2JK5 - chains B and C of the 3 polymer chains in the assembly; structure by X-ray diffraction, 2.40 A resolution.

# Chain B
Protein: Antibody fab fragment heavy chain
Organism: Mus musculus
Notes: antibody fragment or engineered binder
Sequence (212 residues; numbered 1 to 212; the number before each row is that of its first residue):
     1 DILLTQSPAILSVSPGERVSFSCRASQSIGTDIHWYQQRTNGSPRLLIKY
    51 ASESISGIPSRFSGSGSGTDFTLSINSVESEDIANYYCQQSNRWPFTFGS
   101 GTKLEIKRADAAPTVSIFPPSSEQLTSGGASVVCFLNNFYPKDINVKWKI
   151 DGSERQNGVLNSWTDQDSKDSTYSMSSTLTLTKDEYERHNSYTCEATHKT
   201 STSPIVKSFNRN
Disulfides: Cys23-Cys88, Cys134-Cys194

# Chain C
Protein: Voltage-gated potassium channel
Organism: Streptomyces lividans
UniProtKB: P0A334 (KCSA_STRLI); residue numbers follow UniProt; this construct covers 1-124
Sequence (124 residues; numbered 1 to 124; the number before each row is that of its first residue):
     1 MPPMLSGLLARLVKLLLGRHGSALHWRAAGAATVLLVIVLLAGSYLAVLA
    51 ERGAPGAQLITYPRALWWSVETATTVGYGDLYPVTLWGRCVAVVVMVAGI
   101 TSFGLVTAALATWFVGREQERRGH
Not modelled in the structure: 1-21
Construct notes: conflict Cys90 (Leu in P0A334)
Ion coordination: K+ site 1 near Thr75 (its only coordinating residue here); K+ site 2 near Gly77 (its only coordinating residue here); K+ site 3 near Tyr78 (its only coordinating residue here); Co2+ near His124 (its only coordinating residue here)
Small-molecule neighbours:
  - nonan-1-ol (F09): Leu46, Leu49, Ala50, Trp87, Cys90, Val91, Val94
  - (2S)-3-hydroxy-2-(nonanoyloxy)propyl laurate (L2C): Leu41, Ser44, Tyr45, Tyr62, Pro63, Leu66, Trp67, Val70, Val84, Thr85, Leu86, Arg89, Cys90, Val93
  - tetrabutylammonium ion (TBA): Ala73, Thr74, Thr75, Gly99, Ile100, Phe103
Curated features (UniProtKB/Swiss-Prot):
  - motif: Thr75 to Asp80 (Selectivity filter)
  - mutagenesis: Glu71 (E71A: Prevents channel inactivation)
From the paper describing this entry:
  - binding site for tetrabutylammonium ion: Ile100, Phe103
  - contacts within the chain: Glu71-Asp80 (hydrogen bond)

# How chain B and chain C interact
Pairs across the interface - 17 pairs, chain B then chain C:
  Asp32(B) - Arg64(C)  salt bridge
  Tyr50(B) - Arg64(C)
  Ser91(B) - Ile60(C)
  Asn92(B) - Gln58(C)  hydrogen bond
  Arg93(B) - Gly56(C)  hydrogen bond (side chain-backbone)
  Arg93(B) - Ala57(C)
  Arg93(B) - Gln58(C)
  Arg93(B) - Ile60(C)
  Trp94(B) - Arg52(C)
  Trp94(B) - Gly53(C)
  Trp94(B) - Ala54(C)
  Trp94(B) - Pro55(C)
  Trp94(B) - Gly56(C)  hydrogen bond (backbone-backbone)
  Trp94(B) - Ala57(C)  hydrogen bond (backbone-backbone)
  Trp94(B) - Ile60(C)
  Phe96(B) - Arg52(C)
  Phe96(B) - Ile60(C)  hydrophobic

# In short
The interface between chain B and chain C involves 7 residues on one side and 9 on the other; the contacts
include 4 hydrogen bonds and 1 salt bridge. Among the polar pairs are Asp32(B)-Arg64(C), Asn92(B)-Gln58(C) and
Arg93(B)-Gly56(C). From the paper: a binding site for tetrabutylammonium ion at Ile100(C) and Phe103(C);
contacts within the chain involving Glu71(C) and Asp80(C).
Here chain B is Antibody fab fragment heavy chain (Mus musculus) and chain C is Voltage-gated potassium
channel (Streptomyces lividans). Entry 2JK5 (Potassium Channel KcsA in complex with Tetrabutylammonium in high
K) was determined by X-ray diffraction together with 4UUJ and 2W0F from the same study.
